3LC5 - chains A and B; structure by X-ray diffraction, 2.62 A resolution.

# Chain A
Molecule: Coagulation factor IX
Source organism: Homo sapiens
Notes: EC 3.4.21.22
Reference sequence: P00740 (FA9_HUMAN); the construct lacks a stretch of the UniProt sequence and is renumbered around it, so the offset changes along the chain: 16-36 = UniProt 227-247; 38-60 = UniProt 248-270; 61-95 = UniProt 272-306; 96-129 = UniProt 309-342; 6 more segments
Amino-acid sequence (235 residues; each row starts with the number of its first residue; note: 3 numbers in that range are skipped by the numbering (no residue carries them; nothing is unmodelled there); a row labelled like 95A-95B holds insertion residues (95A, then the next letters in order)):
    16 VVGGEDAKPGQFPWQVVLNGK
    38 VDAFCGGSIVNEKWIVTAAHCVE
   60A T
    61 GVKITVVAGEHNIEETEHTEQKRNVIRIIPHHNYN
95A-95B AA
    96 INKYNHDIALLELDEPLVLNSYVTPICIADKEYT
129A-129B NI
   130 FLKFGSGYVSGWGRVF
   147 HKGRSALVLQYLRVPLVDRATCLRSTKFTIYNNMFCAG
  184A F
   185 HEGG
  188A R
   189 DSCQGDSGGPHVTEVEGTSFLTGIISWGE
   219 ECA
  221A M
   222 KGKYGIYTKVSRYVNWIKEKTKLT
Disulfides: Cys42-Cys58, Cys168-Cys182, Cys191-Cys220
Bound ions: Ca2+: Glu70, Asn72, Glu75, Glu77, Glu80
Small-molecule neighbours: IZX (1-{4-[(R)-phenyl(3-phenyl-1,2,4-oxadiazol-5-yl)methoxy]-1-benzothiophen-2-yl}methanediamine): Lys98, Tyr99, Arg143, His147, Phe174, Asp189, Ser190, Cys191, Gln192, Ser195, Ile213, Ser214, Trp215, Gly216, Glu217, Glu219, Cys220, Gly226, Ile227, Tyr228
Swiss-Prot annotation at these positions:
  - active site (Charge relay system): His57, Asp102, Ser195
  - binding site (Ca(2+)): Glu70, Asn72, Glu75, Glu77, Glu80
Reported in the primary citation:
  - binding site for IZX: Tyr99, Phe174, Asp189, Trp215

# Chain B
Molecule: Coagulation factor IX
Source organism: Homo sapiens
Notes: EC 3.4.21.22
Reference sequence: P00740 (FA9_HUMAN); residues 87-142 here correspond to UniProt positions 133-188 (UniProt number = residue number + 46)
Amino-acid sequence (57 residues; row label = number of the first residue in the row):
    86 MTCNIKNGRCEQFCKNSADNKVVCSCTEGYRLAENQKSCEPAVPFPCGRV
   136 SVSQTSK
Not modelled in the structure: 140-142
Construct notes: initiating methionine (86)
Disulfides: Cys88-Cys99, Cys95-Cys109, Cys111-Cys124

# How chain A and chain B interact
Inter-chain disulfides: Cys122(A)-Cys132(B)
Residue-residue contacts - 40 pairs, chain A then chain B:
  Lys23(A) - Gln139(B)
  Gly25(A) - Val135(B)
  Gly25(A) - Val137(B)
  Gln26(A) - Val135(B)
  Gln26(A) - Gln139(B)
  Trp29(A) - Gly133(B)
  Trp29(A) - Arg134(B)
  Leu114(A) - Phe130(B)
  Asn115(A) - Phe130(B)
  Ser116(A) - Phe130(B)
  Ser116(A) - Ser136(B)  hydrogen bond
  Ser116(A) - Val137(B)
  Tyr117(A) - Val137(B)  hydrophobic
  Thr119(A) - Pro131(B)
  Pro120(A) - Cys132(B)
  Pro120(A) - Gly133(B)  hydrogen bond (backbone-backbone)
  Ile121(A) - Cys132(B)
  Cys122(A) - Thr112(B)
  Cys122(A) - Cys132(B)  disulfide
  Cys122(A) - Gly133(B)
  Ala124(A) - Phe98(B)  hydrophobic
  Tyr128(A) - Asn92(B)  hydrogen bond
  Tyr128(A) - Gln97(B)
  Tyr128(A) - Phe98(B)  hydrophobic
  Tyr128(A) - Cys99(B)  hydrogen bond (side chain-backbone)
  Phe130(A) - Phe98(B)  hydrophobic
  Val203(A) - Glu96(B)
  Glu204(A) - Glu96(B)
  Glu204(A) - Arg134(B)
  Gly205(A) - Gly133(B)
  Gly205(A) - Arg134(B)
  Thr206(A) - Gln97(B)
  Thr206(A) - Tyr115(B)
  Thr206(A) - Cys132(B)
  Thr206(A) - Gly133(B)
  Thr206(A) - Arg134(B)  hydrogen bond
  Ser207(A) - Gly133(B)  hydrogen bond (backbone-backbone)
  Phe208(A) - Gln97(B)
  Phe208(A) - Phe98(B)  hydrophobic
  Phe208(A) - Thr112(B)
Interface residues without a listed pair, chain A (24 interface residues in all): Pro24, Pro28, Ile123

# Summary
Chain A and chain B form an interface of 24 and 16 residues respectively, with 1 disulfide bond and 6 hydrogen
bonds. Polar pairs include Ser116(A)-Ser136(B), Tyr128(A)-Asn92(B) and Tyr128(A)-Cys99(B). Ligands of chain A:
compound IZX. The paper reports a binding site for IZX at Tyr99(A), Phe174(A) and Asp189(A) among others.
Here chain A is Coagulation factor IX and chain B is Coagulation factor IX, both from Homo sapiens. Entry 3LC5
(Selective Benzothiophine Inhibitors of Factor IXa) was determined by X-ray diffraction.
